Entry 7T5A (X-ray diffraction, 2.16 A resolution); this record covers chain A.

Chain A:
Molecule: Molybdate-binding periplasmic protein ModA
Source organism: Pseudomonas aeruginosa PA1
Chain sequence (231 residues; each row starts with the number of its first residue):
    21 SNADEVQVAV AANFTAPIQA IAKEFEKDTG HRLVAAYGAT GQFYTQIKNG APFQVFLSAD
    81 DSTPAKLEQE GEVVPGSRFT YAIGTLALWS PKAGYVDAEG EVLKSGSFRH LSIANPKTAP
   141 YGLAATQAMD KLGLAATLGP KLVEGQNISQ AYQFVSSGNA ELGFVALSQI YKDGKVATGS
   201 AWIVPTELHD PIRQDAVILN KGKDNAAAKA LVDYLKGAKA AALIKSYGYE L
Not modelled in the structure: 21
Ligand contacts: tungstate(VI)ion (WO4): Ala31, Ala32, Asn33, Gly58, Ala59, Thr60, Ala79, Thr138, Ala139, Pro140, Tyr141, Gly142, Asn167, Ile168
Reported in the primary citation:
  - binding site for tungstate(VI)ion: Ala31, Ala32, Asn33, Ala59, Thr60, Ala79, Ala139, Pro140, Tyr141, Asn167, Ile168
  - contacts within the chain: Asn33-Tyr141 (hydrogen bond), Gly61-Thr138 (hydrogen bond)

Summary:
Ligands of chain A: tungstate(VI)ion. From the paper: a binding site for tungstate(VI)ion at Ala31, Ala32 and
Asn33 among others; contacts within the chain involving Asn33, Tyr141 and Gly61 among others.
Chain A is Molybdate-binding periplasmic protein ModA (Pseudomonas aeruginosa PA1); the structure, Crystal
structure of the molybdate-binding periplasmic protein ModA from the bacteria Pseudomonsa aeruginosa in
tungstate-bound form, was determined by X-ray diffraction (same publication as 7T4Z, 7T50 and 7T51).
